9C4H - chains E and X of the 17 polymer chains in the assembly; structure by electron microscopy, 8.60 A resolution (very low resolution: no residue pairs are listed; an interface is given only as per-side residue counts).

[Chain E]
Name: Nucleoprotein
Organism: Influenza D virus
Reference sequence: K9LG94 (K9LG94_9ORTO); residue numbers follow UniProt; this construct covers 1-552
Sequence (552 residues; row label = number of the first residue in the row):
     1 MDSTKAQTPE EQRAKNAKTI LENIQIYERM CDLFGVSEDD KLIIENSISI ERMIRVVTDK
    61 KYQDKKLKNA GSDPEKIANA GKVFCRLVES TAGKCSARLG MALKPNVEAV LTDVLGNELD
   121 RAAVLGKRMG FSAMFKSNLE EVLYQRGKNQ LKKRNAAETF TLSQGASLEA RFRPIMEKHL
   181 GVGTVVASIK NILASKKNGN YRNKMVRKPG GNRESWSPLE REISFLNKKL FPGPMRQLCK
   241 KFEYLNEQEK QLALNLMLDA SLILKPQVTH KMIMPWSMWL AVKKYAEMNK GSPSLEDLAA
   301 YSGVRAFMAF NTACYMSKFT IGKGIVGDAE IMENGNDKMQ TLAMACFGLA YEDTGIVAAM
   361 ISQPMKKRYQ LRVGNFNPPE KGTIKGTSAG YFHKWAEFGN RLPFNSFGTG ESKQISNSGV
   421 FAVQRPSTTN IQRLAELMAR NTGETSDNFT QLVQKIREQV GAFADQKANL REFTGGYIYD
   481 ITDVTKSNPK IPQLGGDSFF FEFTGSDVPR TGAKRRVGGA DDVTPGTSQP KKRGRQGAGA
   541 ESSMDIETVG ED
Not modelled in the structure: 1-7, 497-552

[Chain X]
Molecule: viral RNA
Organism: Influenza D virus
Sequence (868 nucleotides; each row starts with the number of its first residue; note: 275 numbers in that range are skipped by the numbering (no residue carries them; nothing is unmodelled there)):
    26 UUUUUUUUUU UUUUUUUUUU
    51 UUUUUUUUUU UUUUUUUUUU
    76 UUUUUUUUUU UUUUUUUUUU
   101 UUUUUUUUUU UUUUUUUUUU
   126 UUUUUUUUUU UUUUUUUUUU
   151 UUUUUUUUUU UUUUUUUUUU
   176 UUUUUUUUUU UUUUUUUUUU
   201 UUUUUUUUUU UUUUUUUUUU
   426 UUUUUUUUUU UUUUUUUUUU
   451 UUUUUUUUUU UUUUUUUUUU
   476 UUUUUUUUUU UUUUUUUUUU
   501 UUUUUUUUUU UUUUUUUUUU
   526 UUUUUUUUUU UUUUUUUUUU
   551 UUUUUUUUUU UUUUUUUUUU
   576 UUUUUUUUUU UUUUUUUUUU
   601 UUUUUUUUUU UUUUUUUUUU UUUUUUUUUU UUUUUUUUUU UUUUUUUUUU UUUUUUUUUU
   661 UUUUUUUUUU UUUUUUUUUU UUUUUUUUUU UUUUUUUUUU UUUUUUUUUU UUUUUUUUUU
   721 UUUUUUUUUU UUUUUUUUUU UUUUUUUUUU UUUUUUUUUU UUUUUUUUUU UUUUUUUUUU
   781 UUUUUUUUUU UUUUUUUUUU UUUUUUUUUU UUUUUUUUUU UUUUUUUUUU UUUUUUUUUU
   841 UUUUUUUUUU UUUUUUUUUU UUUUUUUUUU UUUUUUUUUU UUUUUUUUUU UUUUUUUUUU
   901 UUUUUUUUUU UUUUUUUUUU UUUUUUUUUU UUUUUUUUUU UUUUUUUUUU UUUUUUUUUU
   961 UUUUUUUUUU UUUUUUUUUU UUUUUUUUUU UUUUUUUUUU UUUUUUUUUU UUUUUUUUUU
  1021 UUUUUUUUUU UUUUUUUUUU UUUUUUUUUU UUUUUUUUUU UUUUUUUUUU UUUUUUUUUU
  1081 UUUUUUUUUU UUUUUUUUUU UUUUUUUUUU UUUUUUUUUU UUUUUUUUUU UUUUUUUUUU
  1141 UUUUUUUUUU UUUUUUUUUU UUUUUUUU
Not modelled in the structure: 621-1168

[Interface between chain E and chain X]
At this resolution (9 A) residue pairs are not listed: 41 residues of chain E and 20 of chain X lie at the interface.

[In short]
41 residues of chain E face 20 of chain X across their interface.
Chain E is Nucleoprotein and chain X is viral RNA, both from Influenza D virus; the structure, Double helical
structure of influenza D RNP complex, was determined by electron microscopy (same publication as 9BWV, 9BWZ,
9BX0, 9BX1 and 9BX4).
